6KXS - chains L and P of the 12 polymer chains in the assembly; structure by electron microscopy, 3.40 A resolution.

Chain L:
Name: Immunoglobulin heavy constant mu
Organism: Homo sapiens
UniProtKB: P01871 (IGHM_HUMAN); residues 229-576 here correspond to UniProt positions 106-453 (UniProt number = residue number - 123)
Amino-acid sequence (383 residues; numbered 194 to 576; the number before each row is that of its first residue):
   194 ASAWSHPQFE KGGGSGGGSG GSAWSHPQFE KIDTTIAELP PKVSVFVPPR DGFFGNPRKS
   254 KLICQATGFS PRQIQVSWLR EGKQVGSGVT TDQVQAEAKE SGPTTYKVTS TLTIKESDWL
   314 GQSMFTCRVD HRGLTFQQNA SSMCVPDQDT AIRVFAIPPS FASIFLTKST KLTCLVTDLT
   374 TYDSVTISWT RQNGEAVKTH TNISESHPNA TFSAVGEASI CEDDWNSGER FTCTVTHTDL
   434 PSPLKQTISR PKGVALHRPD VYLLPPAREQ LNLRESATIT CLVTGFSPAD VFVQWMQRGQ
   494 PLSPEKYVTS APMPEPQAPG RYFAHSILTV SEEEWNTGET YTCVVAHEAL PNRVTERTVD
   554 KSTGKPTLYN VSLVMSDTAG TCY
Disordered / not traced: 194-344, 445-448
Differences from the reference sequence: expression tag (194-228)
UniProt features mapped onto this chain:
  - glycosylation (N-linked (GlcNAc...) asparagine): N332 (complex), N395, N402
Cystine bridges: C367-C426, C474-C536
Glycans and other covalent adducts: N-acetylglucosamine (NAG) linked to N563
From the paper describing this entry:
  - post-translational modification sites: N563
  - binding site for N-acetylglucosamine: N563
  - specificity-determining residues: R451, R514 (by similarity / conservation)

Chain P:
Name: Polymeric immunoglobulin receptor
Organism: Homo sapiens
UniProtKB: P01833 (PIGR_HUMAN); residues 1-547 here correspond to UniProt positions 19-565 (UniProt number = residue number + 18)
Amino-acid sequence (555 residues; each row starts with the number of its first residue):
     1 KSPIFGPEEV NSVEGNSVSI TCYYPPTSVN RHTRKYWCRQ GARGGCITLI SSEGYVSSKY
    61 AGRANLTNFP ENGTFVVNIA QLSQDDSGRY KCGLGINSRG LSFDVSLEVS QGPGLLNDTK
   121 VYTVDLGRTV TINCPFKTEN AQKRKSLYKQ IGLYPVLVID SSGYVNPNYT GRIRLDIQGT
   181 GQLLFSVVIN QLRLSDAGQY LCQAGDDSNS NKKNADLQVL KPEPELVYED LRGSVTFHCA
   241 LGPEVANVAK FLCRQSSGEN CDVVVNTLGK RAPAFEGRIL LNPQDKDGSF SVVITGLRKE
   301 DAGRYLCGAH SDGQLQEGSP IQAWQLFVNE ESTIPRSPTV VKGVAGGSVA VLCPYNRKES
   361 KSIKYWCLWE GAQNGRCPLL VDSEGWVKAQ YEGRLSLLEE PGNGTFTVIL NQLTSRDAGF
   421 YWCLTNGDTL WRTTVEIKII EGEPNLKVPG NVTAVLGETL KVPCHFPCKF SSYEKYWCKW
   481 NNTGCQALPS QDEGPSKAFV NCDENSRLVS LTLNLVTRAD EGWYWCGVKQ GHFYGETAAV
   541 YVAVEERHHH HHHHH
Disordered / not traced: 113-119, 177-184, 205-209, 453-459, 498-505, 514-521, 542-555
Differences from the reference sequence: expression tag (548-555)
UniProt features mapped onto this chain:
  - glycosylation (N-linked (GlcNAc...) asparagine): N65, N72, N117, N168, N403, N451 (complex), N481
Cystine bridges: C22-C92, C38-C46, C134-C202, C239-C307, C253-C261, C353-C423, C367-C377, C464-C526, C478-C485
From the paper describing this entry:
  - conformationally variable residues (domain motion): T67
  - specificity-determining residues: E53 (by similarity / conservation)
  - mutagenesis - V29N/R31S, R99N/L101T: decreased binding to Fcu-J complex

Chain L / chain P interface:
Pairs across the interface (7):
  C414(L) with K497(P)
  A572(L) with R99(P)
  G573(L) with R99(P)
  Y576(L) with G95(P); I96(P), hydrogen bond (side chain-backbone); R99(P); L101(P), hydrophobic
Also at the interface, not in a pair above, chain L (6 interface residues in all): T574, C575
Also at the interface, not in a pair above, chain P (6 interface residues in all): L94

Summary:
The chain L/chain P interface involves 6 residues from each chain, with 1 hydrogen bond. The hydrogen-bonded
pair is Y576(L)-I96(P). N-acetylglucosamine is covalently linked to N563(L). The paper reports a binding site
for N-acetylglucosamine at N563(L); V29N/R31S and R99N/L101T of chain P reduce binding to Fcu-J complex.
Here chain L is Immunoglobulin heavy constant mu and chain P is Polymeric immunoglobulin receptor, both from
Homo sapiens. Entry 6KXS (Cryo-EM structure of human IgM-Fc in complex with the J chain and the ectodomain of
pIgR) was determined by electron microscopy.
